Entry 8PO5 (X-ray diffraction, 2.10 A resolution); this record covers chain A.

Chain A:
Name: Protein LpdD
UniProtKB: F9UT68 (LPDD_LACPL); residues 1-136 here = UniProt positions 1-136
Sequence (142 residues; numbered -5 to 136; the number before each row is that of its first residue; numbers below 1 keep their minus sign (His-5 is residue -5)):
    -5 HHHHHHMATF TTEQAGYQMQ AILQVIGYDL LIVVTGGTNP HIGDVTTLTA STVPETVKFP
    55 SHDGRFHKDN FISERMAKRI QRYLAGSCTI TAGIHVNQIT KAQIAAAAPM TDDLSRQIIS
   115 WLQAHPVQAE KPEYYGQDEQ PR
Disordered / not traced: -5 to -2, 124-136
Differences from the reference sequence: expression tag (-5 to 0)
Ion coordination: Mn2+: His35, His61, Asp63
What the authors report for this chain:
  - Mn2+ coordination: His35, His61, Asp63
  - conformationally variable residues (loop rearrangement): Phe53 to Ile66
  - mutagenesis - H35A: abolished binding to prFMNH2
  - mutagenesis - H35A, H61A: decreased catalytic activity (whole-cell decarboxylation assays)
  - mutagenesis - H61A: unchanged binding to prFMNH2

Overview:
His35, His61 and Asp63 form the Mn2+ site. From the paper: H35A and H61A reduce catalytic activity (whole-cell
decarboxylation assays); Mn2+ coordination by His35, His61 and Asp63.
Chain A is Protein LpdD; the structure, Lactobacillus plantarum LpdD, was determined by X-ray diffraction
(same publication as 8P4W and 8PZH).
